Entry 9DQJ (electron microscopy, 2.90 A resolution); this record covers chains C and E of the 5 polymer chains in the assembly.

Chain C:
Molecule: Guanine nucleotide-binding protein G(I)/G(S)/G(T) subunit beta-1
From: Homo sapiens
UniProtKB: P62873 (GBB1_HUMAN); residues 2-340 here = UniProt positions 2-340
Sequence (345 residues; row label = number of the first residue in the row; numbers below 1 keep their minus sign (Gly-4 is residue -4)):
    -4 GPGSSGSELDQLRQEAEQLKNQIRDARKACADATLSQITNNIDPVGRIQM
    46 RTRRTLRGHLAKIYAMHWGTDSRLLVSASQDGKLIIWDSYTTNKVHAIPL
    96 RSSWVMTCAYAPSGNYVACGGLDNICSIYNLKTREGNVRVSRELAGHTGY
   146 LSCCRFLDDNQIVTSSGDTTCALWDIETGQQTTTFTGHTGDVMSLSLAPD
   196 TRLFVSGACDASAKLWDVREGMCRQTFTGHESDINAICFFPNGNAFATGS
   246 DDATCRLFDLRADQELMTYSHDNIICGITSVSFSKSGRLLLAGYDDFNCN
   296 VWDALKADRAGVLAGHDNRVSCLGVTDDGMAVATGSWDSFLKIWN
Not modelled in the structure: -4 to 2
Sequence notes: expression tag (-4 to 1)
Curated features (UniProtKB/Swiss-Prot):
  - modified residue: Ser2 (N-acetylserine), His266 (Phosphohistidine)
  - natural variant: Leu30 (L30F: In MRD42; uncertain significance), Arg52 (R52G: In MRD42), Gly64 (G64V: In MRD42), Asp76 (D76E: In MRD42; D76G: In MRD42), Gly77 (G77S: In MRD42), Lys78 (K78R: In MRD42), Ile80 (I80N: In MRD42; I80T: In MRD42), His91 (H91R: In MRD42; uncertain significance), Ala92 (A92T: In MRD42), Pro94 (P94S: In MRD42), Leu95 (L95P: In MRD42), Arg96 (R96L: In MRD42), 5 further natural variant entries in UniProt

Chain E:
Molecule: scFv16
From: Mus musculus
Notes: antibody fragment or engineered binder
Sequence (257 residues; numbered 1 to 245 plus 15 insertion-coded residues; 3 numbers in that range are skipped by the numbering (no residue carries them; nothing is unmodelled there); the number before each row is that of its first residue; a row labelled like 120A-120O holds insertion residues (120A, then the next letters in order)):
     1 DVQLVESGGGLVQPGGSRKLSCSASGFAFSSFGMHWVRQAPEKGLEWVAY
    51 ISSGSGTIYYADTVKGRFTISRDDPKNTLFLQMTSLRSEDTAMYYCVRSI
   101 YYYGSSPFDFWGQGTTLTVS
120A-120O SGGGGSGGGGSGGGG
   124 SDIVMTQATSSVPVTPGESVSISCRSSKSLLHSNGNTYLYWFLQRPGQSP
   174 QLLIYRMSNLASGVPDRFSGSGSGTAFTLTISRLEAEDVGVYYCMQHLEY
   224 PLTFGAGTKLELKAAALEVLFQ
Not modelled in the structure: 1, 120A-120O, 138, 236-245
Disulfide bonds: Cys147-Cys217

How chain C and chain E interact:
Contacting residue pairs (10):
  Arg68(C) - Tyr103(E)
  Leu69(C) - Tyr103(E)  hydrophobic
  Val90(C) - Tyr102(E)  hydrophobic
  Arg129(C) - Val2(E)
  Arg129(C) - Arg98(E)
  Glu130(C) - Gly26(E)
  Glu130(C) - Phe27(E)
  Glu130(C) - Ala28(E)  hydrogen bond (backbone-backbone)
  Glu130(C) - Arg98(E)
  Gly131(C) - Phe32(E)
Interface residues without a listed pair, chain C (8 interface residues in all): Asp66, His91
Interface residues without a listed pair, chain E (10 interface residues in all): Ile100, Ser185

Summary:
8 residues of chain C face 10 of chain E across their interface, with 1 hydrogen bond. The hydrogen-bonded
pair Glu130(C)-Ala28(E) is a backbone contact.
Chain C is Guanine nucleotide-binding protein G(I)/G(S)/G(T) subunit beta-1 (Homo sapiens) and chain E is
scFv16 (Mus musculus); the structure, CryoEM structure of Gq-coupled MRGPRD with a new agonist EP-3945, was
determined by electron microscopy, deposited together with 9DQH.
